Entry 9GXA (electron microscopy, 4.01 A resolution (low resolution: residue-level contacts below are approximate; hydrogen-bond / salt-bridge calls are withheld)); this record covers chains E and F of the 10 polymer chains in the assembly.

# Chain E
Name: Histone H3-like centromeric protein A
Organism: Homo sapiens
UniProtKB: P49450 (CENPA_HUMAN); residues 2-140 here = UniProt positions 2-140
Chain sequence (139 residues; numbered 2 to 140; the number before each row is that of its first residue):
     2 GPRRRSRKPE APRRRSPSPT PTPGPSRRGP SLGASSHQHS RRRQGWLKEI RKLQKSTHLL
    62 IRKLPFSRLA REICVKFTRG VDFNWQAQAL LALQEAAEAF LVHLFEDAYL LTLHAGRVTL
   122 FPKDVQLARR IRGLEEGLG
Unresolved in the structure: 2-57, 135-140
UniProt features mapped onto this chain:
  - region: Gln-39 to Leu-54 (Important for flexibility of DNA ends that protrude from nucleosomes)
  - modified residue: Gly-2 (N,N,N-trimethylglycine), Ser-7 (Phosphoserine), Ser-17 (Phosphoserine), Ser-19 (Phosphoserine), Ser-27 (Phosphoserine), Ser-68 (Phosphoserine)
  - mutagenesis: Ser-7 (S7A: Induces a delay at the terminal stage of cytokinesis and chromosome misalignment during mitosis due to a defect in kinetochore attachment to microtubules), Ser-17 (S17A: Impaired mitotic chromosome congression and chromosome segregation; when associated with A-19), Ser-19 (S19A: Impaired mitotic chromosome congression and chromosome segregation; when associated with A-17), Ser-68 (S68A: No effect on interaction with HJURP. Impairs localization at centromeres; S68E/Q: Impairs interaction with HJURP, association with chromatin and localization at centromeres), Arg-80 to Gly-81 (Impairs retention at centromeres, but not targeting to centromeres), His-104 (H104G: Reduces location at centromeres. Abolishes location at centromeres; when associated with C-112), Leu-112 (L112C: No effect on location at centromeres. Abolishes location at centromeres; when associated with G-104)

# Chain F
Name: Histone H4
Organism: Homo sapiens
UniProtKB: P62805 (H4_HUMAN); residues 1-102 here correspond to UniProt positions 2-103 (UniProt number = residue number + 1)
Chain sequence (102 residues; each row starts with the number of its first residue):
     1 SGRGKGGKGL GKGGAKRHRK VLRDNIQGIT KPAIRRLARR GGVKRISGLI YEETRGVLKV
    61 FLENVIRDAV TYTEHAKRKT VTAMDVVYAL KRQGRTLYGF GG
Unresolved in the structure: 1-23, 95-102
UniProt features mapped onto this chain:
  - DNA-binding region: Lys-16 to Lys-20
  - modified residue: Ser-1 (N-acetylserine), Arg-3 (Asymmetric dimethylarginine), Lys-5 (N6-(2-hydroxyisobutyryl)lysine), Lys-8 (N6-(2-hydroxyisobutyryl)lysine), Lys-12 (N6-(2-hydroxyisobutyryl)lysine), Lys-16 (N6-(2-hydroxyisobutyryl)lysine), Lys-20 (N6,N6,N6-trimethyllysine), Lys-31 (N6-(2-hydroxyisobutyryl)lysine), Lys-44 (N6-(2-hydroxyisobutyryl)lysine), Ser-47 (Phosphoserine), Tyr-51 (Phosphotyrosine), Lys-59 (N6-(2-hydroxyisobutyryl)lysine), Lys-77 (N6-(2-hydroxyisobutyryl)lysine), Lys-79 (N6-(2-hydroxyisobutyryl)lysine), Thr-80 (Phosphothreonine), Tyr-88 (Phosphotyrosine), Lys-91 (N6-(2-hydroxyisobutyryl)lysine)
  - cross-link (Glycyl lysine isopeptide (Lys-Gly)): Lys-12 (interchain with G-Cter in SUMO2), Lys-20 (interchain with G-Cter in SUMO2), Lys-31 (interchain with G-Cter in SUMO2), Lys-59 (interchain with G-Cter in SUMO2), Lys-79 (interchain with G-Cter in SUMO2), Lys-91 (interchain with G-Cter in SUMO2)
From the paper describing this entry:
  - self-association interface (contacts with another copy of this molecule): His-75

# Chain E / chain F interface
Residue-residue contacts (61):
  Thr-58(E) / Arg-40(F)
  His-59(E) / Arg-40(F)
  Leu-61(E) / Arg-36(F)
  Leu-61(E) / Arg-40(F)
  Arg-63(E) / Thr-30(F)
  Pro-66(E) / Gly-28(F)
  Phe-67(E) / Leu-62(F)
  Leu-70(E) / Ile-29(F)
  Leu-70(E) / Leu-62(F)
  Glu-73(E) / Asn-25(F)
  Ile-74(E) / Lys-59(F)
  Ile-74(E) / Glu-63(F)
  Cys-75(E) / Ile-66(F)
  Cys-75(E) / Val-70(F)
  Phe-78(E) / Glu-63(F)
  Thr-79(E) / Arg-67(F)
  Thr-79(E) / Val-70(F)
  Phe-84(E) / Val-70(F)
  Phe-84(E) / Lys-79(F)
  Asn-85(E) / Lys-79(F)
  Asn-85(E) / Thr-80(F)
  Asn-85(E) / Val-81(F)
  Trp-86(E) / Ile-66(F)
  Trp-86(E) / Val-81(F)
  Gln-87(E) / Val-81(F)
  Gln-87(E) / Thr-82(F)
  Ala-90(E) / Val-81(F)
  Ala-90(E) / Thr-82(F)
  Ala-90(E) / Ala-83(F)
  Ala-90(E) / Val-86(F)
  Ala-93(E) / Val-86(F)
  Leu-94(E) / Leu-62(F)
  Leu-94(E) / Val-65(F)
  Leu-94(E) / Ile-66(F)
  Ala-97(E) / Leu-90(F)
  Ala-98(E) / Leu-58(F)
  Ala-98(E) / Phe-61(F)
  Glu-99(E) / Arg-40(F)
  Phe-101(E) / Val-57(F)
  Phe-101(E) / Phe-61(F)
  Leu-102(E) / Leu-37(F)
  Leu-102(E) / Leu-58(F)
  Val-103(E) / Leu-37(F)
  Val-103(E) / Gly-41(F)
  Phe-106(E) / Ala-38(F)
  Phe-106(E) / Thr-54(F)
  Glu-107(E) / Gly-41(F)
  Tyr-110(E) / Val-43(F)
  Tyr-110(E) / Lys-44(F)
  Thr-120(E) / Arg-45(F)
  Thr-120(E) / Ile-46(F)
  Leu-121(E) / Val-43(F)
  Leu-121(E) / Arg-45(F)
  Leu-121(E) / Ser-47(F)
  Leu-121(E) / Ile-50(F)
  Phe-122(E) / Ser-47(F)
  Pro-123(E) / Ser-47(F)
  Pro-123(E) / Leu-49(F)
  Pro-123(E) / Ile-50(F)
  Val-126(E) / Ile-50(F)
  Gln-127(E) / Glu-53(F)
Other interface residues (no listed pair), chain E (39 interface residues in all): Ile-62, Gln-89, Leu-105, Val-119, Arg-130
Other interface residues (no listed pair), chain F (40 interface residues in all): Ile-26, Ala-33, Ile-34, Val-60, Glu-74

# In short
39 residues of chain E and 40 residues of chain F are in contact. From UniProt: 8 mutagenesis sites on chain
E; a DNA-binding region on chain F. The paper reports a self-association interface involving His-75(F).
Chain E is Histone H3-like centromeric protein A and chain F is Histone H4, both from Homo sapiens; the
structure, CENP-A/H4 di-tetrasome assembled on alpha-satellite DNA, was determined by electron microscopy.
